PDB entry 1P8H | X-ray diffraction, 1.52 A resolution | chain A

[Chain A]
Name: Bacteriorhodopsin
From: Halobacterium salinarum
UniProt: P02945 (BACR_HALN1); residues 1-249 here correspond to UniProt positions 14-262 (UniProt number = residue number + 13)
Sequence (249 residues; numbered 1 to 249; the number before each row is that of its first residue):
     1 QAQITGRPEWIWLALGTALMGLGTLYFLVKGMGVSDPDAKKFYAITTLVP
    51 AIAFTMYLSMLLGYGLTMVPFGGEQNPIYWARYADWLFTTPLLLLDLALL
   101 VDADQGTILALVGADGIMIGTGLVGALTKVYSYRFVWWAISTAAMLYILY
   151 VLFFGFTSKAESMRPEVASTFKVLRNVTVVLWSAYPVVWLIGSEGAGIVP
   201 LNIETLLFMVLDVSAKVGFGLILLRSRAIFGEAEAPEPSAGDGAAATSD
Unresolved in the structure: 1-4, 157-161, 232-249
Covalently attached groups: retinal (RET) linked to Lys216
Small-molecule neighbours:
  - lipid fragment (LI1; 1-[2,6,10.14-tetramethyl-hexadecan-16-yl]-2-[2,10,14-trimethylhexadecan-16-yl]glycerol), molecule 1: Ala14, Thr17, Ala18, Gly21, Leu22, Phe54, Leu61
  - lipid fragment (LI1), molecule 2: Gly21, Thr24, Leu25, Leu28, Lys40, Tyr43, Ala44, Thr47, Leu48, Phe54, Ala110, Ala114, Ile117, Ile140, Ala144, Tyr147
  - lipid fragment (LI1), molecule 3: Leu22, Leu25, Tyr26, Val29
  - lipid fragment (LI1), molecule 4: Met32, Ala139, Thr142, Ala143, Leu146
  - lipid fragment (LI1), molecule 5: Ile52, Thr55, Met56, Tyr64, Thr67, Trp80, Ala84, Leu87, Phe88, Gly113, Gly116, Ile117, Gly120, Thr121, Leu123, Val124, Leu127
  - lipid fragment (LI1), molecule 6: Phe54, Leu58, Leu62, Tyr133, Val136, Ala139, Ile140, Ala143
  - lipid fragment (LI1), molecule 7: Leu87, Phe88, Pro91, Leu92, Leu95, Ile108, Val112
  - lipid fragment (LI1), molecule 8: Tyr131, Phe135, Val136, Trp138, Ala139, Leu190, Ala196
  - lipid fragment (LI1), molecule 9: Trp138, Thr142, Val187, Leu190, Ala196, Ile198
  - lipid fragment (LI1), molecule 10: Phe153, Lys172, Arg175, Asn176, Val179, Val180, Ser183, Ala184, Val187
  - retinal (RET): Tyr83, Trp86, Thr89, Thr90, Leu93, Met118, Gly122, Trp138, Ser141, Thr142, Met145, Trp182, Tyr185, Pro186, Trp189, Asp212, Ala215
  - 2,10,23-trimethyl-tetracosane (SQU): Leu19, Leu22, Gly23, Tyr26, Val210, Ser214, Val217, Gly218, Leu221, Arg225
UniProt features mapped onto this chain:
  - site: Asp85 (Primary proton acceptor)
  - modified residue: Gln1 (Pyrrolidone carboxylic acid), Lys216 (N6-(retinylidene)lysine)

[Overview]
Bound to chain A: 10 copies of lipid fragment and 2,10,23-trimethyl-tetracosane. Covalently linked retinal: at
Lys216.
Chain A is Bacteriorhodopsin (Halobacterium salinarum); the structure, Bacteriorhodopsin M1 intermediate
produced at room temperature, was determined by X-ray diffraction together with 1P8I and 1P8U from the same
study.
